Entry 6ZWK (X-ray diffraction, 1.55 A resolution); this record covers chains A and G.

# Chain A
Molecule: gammaXbody
Source organism: Vicugna pacos
Sequence (150 residues; each row starts with the number of its first residue; a row labelled like 82A-82C holds insertion residues (82A, then the next letters in order); numbering starts at 0):
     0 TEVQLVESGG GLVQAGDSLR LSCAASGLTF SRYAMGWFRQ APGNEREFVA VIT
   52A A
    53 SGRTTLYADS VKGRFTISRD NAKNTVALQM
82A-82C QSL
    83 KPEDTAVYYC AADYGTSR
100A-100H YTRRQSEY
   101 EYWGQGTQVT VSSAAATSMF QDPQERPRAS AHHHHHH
Disordered / not traced: 115-137
Bound ions: Na+: Asp95, Glu100G, Glu101

# Chain G
Molecule: Histone H2AX
Reference sequence: P16104 (H2AX_HUMAN); residues 133-142 here correspond to UniProt positions 134-143 (UniProt number = residue number + 1)
Sequence (10 residues; each row starts with the number of its first residue):
   133 CKATQASQEY
Disordered / not traced: 133-136
Construct notes: engineered mutation Cys133 (Lys134 in P16104)
Modified residues: Ser139 (phosphoserine; SEP)
UniProt features mapped onto this chain:
  - motif: Ser139, Gln140 ([ST]-Q motif)
  - modified residue: Ser139 (Phosphoserine), Tyr142 (Phosphotyrosine)
  - cross-link: Lys134 (Glycyl lysine isopeptide (Lys-Gly) (interchain with G-Cter in SUMO2))
What the authors report for this chain:
  - post-translational modification sites: Ser139

# Interface between chain A and chain G
Residue-residue contacts (18; chain A residue first):
  Thr52(A) - Ser139(G)
  Ser53(A) - Ser139(G)
  Arg55(A) - Ser139(G)
  Thr56(A) - Ser139(G)
  Leu58(A) - Glu141(G)
  Asp95(A) - Tyr142(G)  hydrogen bond
  Ser99(A) - Ser139(G)
  Ser99(A) - Gln140(G)  hydrogen bond (backbone-backbone)
  Arg100(A) - Gln140(G)
  Arg100(A) - Tyr142(G)  hydrogen bond
  Tyr100A(A) - Ser139(G)
  Tyr100A(A) - Gln140(G)  hydrogen bond (backbone-backbone)
  Tyr100A(A) - Glu141(G)
  Tyr100A(A) - Tyr142(G)  hydrogen bond (backbone-backbone)
  Thr100B(A) - Tyr142(G)  hydrogen bond (side chain-backbone)
  Arg100C(A) - Glu141(G)  salt bridge
  Arg100D(A) - Tyr142(G)  hydrogen bond (side chain-backbone)
  Glu100G(A) - Tyr142(G)
The authors on this interface:
  - pairs named by the authors: Thr52(A)-Ser139(G) (hydrogen bond), Ser53(A)-Ser139(G) (hydrogen bond), Arg55(A)-Ser139(G), Thr56(A)-Ser139(G) (hydrogen bond), Arg100(A)-Tyr142(G), Arg100C(A)-Glu141(G)

# In short
13 residues of chain A face 4 of chain G across their interface; the contacts include 7 hydrogen bonds and 1
salt bridge. Among the polar pairs are Arg100C(A)-Glu141(G), Asp95(A)-Tyr142(G) and Arg100(A)-Tyr142(G). The
paper describes hydrogen bonds between Thr52(A) and Ser139(G), Ser53(A) and Ser139(G) and Thr56(A) and
Ser139(G); contacts between Arg55(A) and Ser139(G), Arg100(A) and Tyr142(G) and Arg100C(A) and Glu141(G). From
the paper: a modification site at Ser139(G).
Chain A is gammaXbody (Vicugna pacos) and chain G is Histone H2AX; the structure, Crystal structure of the
phosphorylated C-terminal tail of histone H2AX in complex with a specific nanobody ..., was determined by
X-ray diffraction.
